Entry 3AYX (X-ray diffraction, 1.18 A resolution); this record covers chains A and B of the 4 polymer chains in the assembly.

Chain A:
Molecule: Membrane-bound hydrogenase large subunit
From: Hydrogenovibrio marinus
Notes: EC 1.12.5.1
Reference sequence: F2Z6J6 (F2Z6J6_HYDMR); residues 1-596 here = UniProt positions 1-596
Amino-acid sequence (596 residues; each row starts with the number of its first residue):
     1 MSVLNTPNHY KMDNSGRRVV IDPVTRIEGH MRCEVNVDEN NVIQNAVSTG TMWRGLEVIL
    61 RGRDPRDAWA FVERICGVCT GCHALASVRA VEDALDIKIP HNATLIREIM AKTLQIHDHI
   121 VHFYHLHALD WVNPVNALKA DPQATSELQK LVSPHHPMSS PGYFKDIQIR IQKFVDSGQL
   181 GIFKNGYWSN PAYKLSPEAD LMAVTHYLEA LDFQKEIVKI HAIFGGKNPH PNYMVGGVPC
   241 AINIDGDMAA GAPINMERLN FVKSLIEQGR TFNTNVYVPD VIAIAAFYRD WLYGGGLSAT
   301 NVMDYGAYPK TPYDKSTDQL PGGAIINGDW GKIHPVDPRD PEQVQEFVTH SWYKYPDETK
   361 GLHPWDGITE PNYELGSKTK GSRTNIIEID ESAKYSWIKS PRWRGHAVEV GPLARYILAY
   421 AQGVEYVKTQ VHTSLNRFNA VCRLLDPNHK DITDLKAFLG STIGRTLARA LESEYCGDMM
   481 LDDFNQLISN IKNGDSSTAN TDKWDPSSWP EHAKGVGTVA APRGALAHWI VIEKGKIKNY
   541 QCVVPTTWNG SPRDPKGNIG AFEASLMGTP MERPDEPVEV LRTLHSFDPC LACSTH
Unresolved in the structure: 1
Metal / ion sites: Mg2+: Glu57, Cys542; Ni2+: Cys76, Cys79, Cys590, Cys593; Fe2+: Cys79, Cys593
Ligand contacts:
  - carbon monoxide: Cys79, Cys82, His83, Ala521, Arg523, Leu526, Val544, Pro545, Cys590, Cys593
  - cyanide ion (CYN), molecule 1: Cys79, Cys82, Ala521, Pro522, Arg523, Pro545, Cys593
  - cyanide ion (CYN), molecule 2: Cys79, Arg523, Val544, Pro545, Thr546, Cys590, Cys593
  - oxygen atom: Glu28, Ile75, Cys76, Gly77, Val78, Cys79, Arg523, Cys590, Leu591, Ala592, Cys593, Ser594

Chain B:
Molecule: Membrane-bound hydrogenase small subunit
From: Hydrogenovibrio marinus
Notes: EC 1.12.5.1
Reference sequence: F2Z6J5 (F2Z6J5_HYDMR); residues 1-283 here correspond to UniProt positions 41-323 (UniProt number = residue number + 40)
Amino-acid sequence (283 residues; each row starts with the number of its first residue):
     1 NKIAHAMETK PRTPVIWLHG LECTCCSESF IRSAHPLAKD VVLSMISLDY DDTLMAASGH
    61 AAEAILDEIK EKYKGNYILA VEGNPPLNQD GMSCIIGGRP FSEQLKRMAD DAKAIISWGS
   121 CASWGCVQAA KPNPTQATPV HKFLGGGYDK PIIKVPGCPP IAEVMTGVIT YMLTFDRIPE
   181 LDRQGRPKMF YSQRIHDKCY RRPHFDAGQF VEEWDDEGAR KGYCLYKVGC KGPTTYNACS
   241 TVRWNGGTSF PIQSGHGCIG CSEDGFWDKG SFYSRDTEMN AFG
Unresolved in the structure: 1-10
Metal / ion sites: fe4-s3 cluster Fe: Cys23, Cys25, Cys26, Cys121, Cys126, Cys158; 4Fe-4S cluster Fe: His196, Cys199, Cys224, Cys230; 3Fe-4S cluster Fe: Cys239, Cys258, Cys261
Ligand contacts:
  - 3Fe-4S cluster (F3S): Ile195, Thr235, Asn237, Cys239, Trp244, Phe250, Pro251, Cys258, Ile259, Gly260, Cys261, Ser262
  - fe4-s3 cluster (F4S): Glu22, Cys23, Thr24, Cys25, Cys26, Glu82, Gly119, Ser120, Cys121, Cys126, Gly157, Cys158, Pro159
  - 4Fe-4S cluster (SF4): Ile195, His196, Cys199, Arg201, Arg202, Phe205, Cys224, Leu225, Tyr226, Cys230, Gly232, Pro233, Ile252

Interface between chain A and chain B:
Contacting residue pairs (197; chain A residue first):
  Val20(A) with His60(B), hydrogen bond (backbone-side chain)
  Ile21(A) with Ser58(B)
  Asp22(A) with Gly59(B); Ile96(B); Gly97(B), hydrogen bond (side chain-backbone); Gly98(B), hydrogen bond (side chain-backbone)
  Pro23(A) with Tyr50(B); Ser58(B); Gly59(B), hydrogen bond (backbone-backbone); Glu63(B)
  Thr25(A) with Asp52(B); Met55(B); Ala57(B), hydrogen bond (side chain-backbone); Ser58(B)
  Arg26(A) with Asp52(B), hydrogen bond (backbone-backbone); Thr53(B); Leu54(B); Met55(B), hydrogen bond (side chain-backbone); Ala56(B), hydrogen bond (side chain-backbone)
  Glu28(A) with Glu22(B); Cys23(B); Thr24(B), hydrogen bond
  Gly29(A) with Glu22(B); Thr24(B)
  His30(A) with His19(B), hydrogen bond (side chain-backbone); Gly20(B), hydrogen bond (side chain-backbone); Glu22(B), salt bridge; Asp52(B); Cys94(B); Ile96(B)
  Arg32(A) with Gly98(B)
  Thr51(A) with Ser93(B); Cys94(B); Ile95(B), hydrogen bond (backbone-backbone)
  Met52(A) with Leu21(B), hydrophobic; Glu22(B); Ser93(B)
  Trp53(A) with Leu21(B); Ser93(B), hydrogen bond (backbone-backbone); Pro134(B), hydrophobic; Thr135(B)
  Arg54(A) with Glu22(B), hydrogen bond (side chain-backbone); Cys23(B); Gln128(B); Pro134(B)
  Leu56(A) with Val127(B), hydrophobic
  Val58(A) with Pro132(B), hydrophobic
  Ile59(A) with Val127(B); Gln128(B); Ala130(B); Lys131(B); Pro132(B); Pro134(B)
  Arg63(A) with Ala130(B); Lys131(B), hydrogen bond (side chain-backbone); Trp267(B), hydrogen bond (side chain-backbone); Asp268(B), salt bridge
  Arg66(A) with Tyr273(B)
  Asp67(A) with Ser271(B), hydrogen bond; Phe272(B), hydrogen bond (side chain-backbone); Tyr273(B)
  Trp69(A) with His256(B); Tyr273(B), hydrogen bond
  Ala70(A) with Trp267(B); Phe272(B), hydrophobic
  Phe71(A) with Val127(B), hydrophobic; Trp267(B), hydrophobic; Phe272(B), hydrophobic
  Arg74(A) with Cys23(B); Val127(B); Cys158(B), hydrogen bond (side chain-backbone); Trp267(B)
  Ile75(A) with Cys23(B)
  Cys76(A) with Cys23(B), hydrophobic
  Gly77(A) with Cys23(B), hydrogen bond (backbone-backbone); Cys25(B); Glu28(B)
  Val78(A) with Glu28(B)
  His117(A) with Glu28(B); Arg32(B), hydrogen bond
  His125(A) with Leu54(B)
  Leu126(A) with Thr53(B)
  Arg170(A) with Asp40(B), salt bridge; Leu43(B); Ser44(B), hydrogen bond
  Phe174(A) with Arg12(B); Val42(B); Leu43(B), hydrophobic
  Ser177(A) with Arg12(B), hydrogen bond
  Gln179(A) with Pro11(B); Arg12(B), hydrogen bond (side chain-backbone); Ser47(B); Tyr73(B)
  Gly181(A) with Leu48(B); Asp49(B)
  Ile182(A) with Leu48(B), hydrogen bond (backbone-backbone); Met55(B); Ala56(B), hydrogen bond (backbone-backbone)
  Lys184(A) with Ala57(B); Ile65(B); Glu68(B), salt bridge
  Asn185(A) with Ala57(B); Ala61(B); Ile65(B)
  Tyr187(A) with Ser58(B); Ala61(B)
  Trp188(A) with Ala56(B), hydrophobic
  Leu211(A) with Lys39(B)
  Asp212(A) with Leu37(B); Lys39(B), salt bridge
  Gln214(A) with Ile31(B), hydrogen bond (side chain-backbone); Arg32(B), hydrogen bond
  Lys215(A) with Arg32(B); Ser33(B); Leu37(B)
  Val218(A) with Arg32(B); Asn245(B)
  Lys219(A) with Asn245(B); Thr248(B)
  Ala222(A) with Asn245(B); Thr248(B); Ser249(B), hydrogen bond (backbone-side chain); Ser254(B), hydrogen bond (backbone-side chain)
  Ile223(A) with Thr248(B); Ser254(B), hydrogen bond (backbone-side chain)
  Gly226(A) with Trp244(B); Ser249(B); Phe250(B), hydrogen bond (backbone-backbone); Pro251(B); Ser254(B), hydrogen bond (backbone-side chain)
  Lys227(A) with Cys158(B), hydrogen bond (side chain-backbone); Pro159(B); Trp244(B); Asn245(B); Pro251(B); Cys261(B)
  Asn228(A) with Arg32(B); Trp244(B); Asn245(B), hydrogen bond (backbone-side chain)
  Pro229(A) with Cys25(B); Glu28(B); Ser29(B); Pro159(B)
  His230(A) with Cys23(B), hydrogen bond; Cys25(B); Cys158(B)
  Asn232(A) with Pro251(B); His256(B)
  Tyr233(A) with His256(B); Tyr273(B)
  Met234(A) with Trp214(B), hydrophobic
  Pro239(A) with Ser254(B); Gly255(B); His256(B)
  Cys240(A) with Ser254(B), hydrogen bond (backbone-backbone)
  Ala241(A) with Asp215(B); Ala219(B)
  Ile242(A) with Arg220(B)
  Asn243(A) with Arg220(B), hydrogen bond (side chain-backbone)
  Asp247(A) with Lys221(B)
  Met248(A) with His204(B); Lys221(B)
  Gly251(A) with Gly222(B)
  Ala252(A) with Arg220(B)
  Pro253(A) with Arg201(B); Ala219(B); Gln253(B); Ser254(B); Gly255(B)
  Arg258(A) with Thr248(B), hydrogen bond (side chain-backbone); Gln253(B)
  Phe261(A) with Thr248(B)
  Tyr373(A) with Gln89(B); Met92(B)
  Arg383(A) with Asp90(B), salt bridge; Met92(B)
  Thr384(A) with Asp90(B); Met92(B); Gly98(B); Arg99(B); Pro100(B)
  Asn385(A) with Gly98(B), hydrogen bond (backbone-backbone); Arg99(B)
  Ile386(A) with Met92(B), hydrophobic; Gly98(B), hydrogen bond (backbone-backbone)
  Trp397(A) with Met92(B), hydrogen bond (side chain-backbone); Ser93(B)
  Ser497(A) with Asp215(B); Arg220(B)
  Thr498(A) with Asp215(B), hydrogen bond (backbone-side chain)
  Ala499(A) with Trp214(B), hydrophobic; Asp215(B)
  Thr501(A) with Trp214(B)
  Trp504(A) with Trp214(B); Tyr273(B), hydrophobic
  Leu581(A) with Ser58(B)
  Ala592(A) with Glu22(B)
Other interface residues (no listed pair), chain A (94 interface residues in all): Ile27, Gly55, Val121, Leu129, Phe183, Gly186, Leu208, Phe224, Gly225, Trp352, Pro371, Ser496
Other interface residues (no listed pair), chain B (92 interface residues in all): Pro14, Ala34, Ala38, Ala62, Ala64, Ile69, Tyr200, Glu213, Tyr223, Ile259

In short:
The interface between chain A and chain B involves 94 residues on one side and 92 on the other; the contacts
include 44 hydrogen bonds and 6 salt bridges. Among the polar pairs are His30(A)-Glu22(B), Arg63(A)-Asp268(B)
and Arg170(A)-Asp40(B).
Chain A is Membrane-bound hydrogenase large subunit and chain B is Membrane-bound hydrogenase small subunit,
both from Hydrogenovibrio marinus; the structure, Membrane-bound respiratory [NiFe] hydrogenase from
Hydrogenovibrio marinus in an H2-reduced condition, was determined by X-ray diffraction together with 5Y34 and
3AYZ from the same study.
